Entry 6QCS (electron microscopy, 3.10 A resolution); this record covers chains A and R of the 6 polymer chains in the assembly.

# Chain A
Protein: Polymerase acidic protein
From: Influenza B virus
Notes: EC 3.1.-.-
Reference sequence: Q5V8Z9 (Q5V8Z9_9INFB); numbering as in UniProt (aligned over 1-726)
Amino-acid sequence (751 residues; numbered -13 to 737; the number before each row is that of its first residue; numbers below 1 keep their minus sign (Gly-13 is residue -13)):
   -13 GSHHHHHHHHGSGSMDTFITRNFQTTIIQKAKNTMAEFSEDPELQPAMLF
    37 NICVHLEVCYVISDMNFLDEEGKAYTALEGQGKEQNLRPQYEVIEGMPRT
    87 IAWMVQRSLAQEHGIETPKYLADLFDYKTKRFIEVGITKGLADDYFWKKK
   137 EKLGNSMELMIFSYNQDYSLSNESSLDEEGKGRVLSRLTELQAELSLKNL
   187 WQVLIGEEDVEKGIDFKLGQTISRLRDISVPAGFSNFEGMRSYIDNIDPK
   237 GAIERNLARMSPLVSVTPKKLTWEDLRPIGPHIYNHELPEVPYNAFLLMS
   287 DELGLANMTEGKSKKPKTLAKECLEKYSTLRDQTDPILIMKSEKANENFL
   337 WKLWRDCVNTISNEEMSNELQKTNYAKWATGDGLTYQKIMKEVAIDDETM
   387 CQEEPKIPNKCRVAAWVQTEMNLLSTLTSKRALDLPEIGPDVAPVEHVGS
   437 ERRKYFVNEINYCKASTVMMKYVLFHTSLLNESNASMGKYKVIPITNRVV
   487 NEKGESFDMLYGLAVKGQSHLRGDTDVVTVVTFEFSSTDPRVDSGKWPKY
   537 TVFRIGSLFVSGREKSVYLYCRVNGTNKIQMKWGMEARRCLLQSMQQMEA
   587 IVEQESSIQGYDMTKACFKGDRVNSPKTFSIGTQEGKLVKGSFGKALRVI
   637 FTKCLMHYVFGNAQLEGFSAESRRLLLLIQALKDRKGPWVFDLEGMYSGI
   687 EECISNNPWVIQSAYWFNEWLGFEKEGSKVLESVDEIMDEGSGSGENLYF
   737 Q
Unresolved in the structure: -13 to 0, 64-71, 724-737
Differences from the reference sequence: expression tag (-13 to 0, 727-737)
Metal / ion sites: Mg2+: Glu81, Asp109
Reported in the primary citation:
  - binding site for 3 end (chain R): Met473, His506

# Chain R
Molecule: 3 end
Sequence (21 nucleotides; row label = number of the first residue in the row):
     1 UAUACCUCUGCUUCUGCUAUU
Unresolved in the structure: 1-3, 19-21

# Chain A / chain R interface
Pairs across the interface - 9 pairs, chain A then chain R:
  Met376(A) - U18(R)  base contact
  Met473(A) - G10(R)  base contact
  His506(A) - G10(R)  hydrogen bond to the base
  Leu507(A) - G10(R)  sugar contact
  Arg508(A) - U9(R)  hydrogen bond to the base
  Arg508(A) - G10(R)  sugar contact
  Arg508(A) - C11(R)  sugar contact
  Arg508(A) - U12(R)  salt bridge to the phosphate
  Lys564(A) - C11(R)  salt bridge to the phosphate
Other interface residues (no listed pair), chain A (7 interface residues in all): Glu378

# Summary
7 residues of chain A face 5 of chain R across their interface, with 2 hydrogen bonds and 2 salt bridges.
Polar contacts include His506(A)-G10(R), Arg508(A)-U9(R) and Arg508(A)-U12(R). Glu81(A) and Asp109(A)
coordinate Mg2+. From the paper: a binding site for 3 end (chain R) at Met473(A) and His506(A).
Chain A is Polymerase acidic protein (Influenza B virus) and chain R is 3 end; the structure, Influenza B
polymerase pre-initiation complex, was determined by electron microscopy (same publication as 6QCT, 6QCV, 6QCW
and 6QCX).
